Entry 4X1C (X-ray diffraction, 1.70 A resolution); this record covers chains D and E of the 6 polymer chains in the assembly.

Chain D (and E):
Molecule: 2-hydroxymuconate tautomerase
Organism: Pseudomonas putida
Notes: EC 5.3.2.6; chain E of this document is another copy of the same molecule, construct and numbering; everything in this record applies to it too
Reference sequence: Q01468 (4OT1_PSEPU); residues 1-62 here correspond to UniProt positions 2-63 (UniProt number = residue number + 1)
Amino-acid sequence (62 residues; each row starts with the number of its first residue):
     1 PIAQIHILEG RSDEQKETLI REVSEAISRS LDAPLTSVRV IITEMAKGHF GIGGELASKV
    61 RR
Unresolved in the structure: 60-62
Modified / non-standard residues: Pro1 (1-ethenyl-L-proline; N80)

How chain D and chain E interact:
Pairs across the interface (28; chain D residue first):
  His6(D) with Gln4(E), hydrogen bond; Ile41(E)
  Met45(D) with Ile41(E), hydrophobic
  Gly48(D) with Ile20(E)
  His49(D) with Lys16(E), hydrogen bond; Ile20(E); Val40(E); Ile41(E); Ile42(E), hydrogen bond (backbone-backbone); Glu44(E), salt bridge
  Phe50(D) with Arg39(E); Val40(E); Ile41(E), hydrophobic
  Gly51(D) with Ile20(E); Val38(E); Arg39(E); Val40(E), hydrogen bond (backbone-backbone)
  Ile52(D) with Val38(E); Arg39(E)
  Gly53(D) with Leu35(E); Thr36(E); Val38(E), hydrogen bond (backbone-backbone)
  Gly54(D) with Ile20(E); Arg21(E); Ser24(E)
  Leu56(D) with Glu17(E); Ile20(E), hydrophobic
  Lys59(D) with Glu17(E), salt bridge

In short:
11 residues of chain D face 14 of chain E across their interface; the contacts include 5 hydrogen bonds and 2
salt bridges. Polar contacts include His49(D)-Glu44(E), Lys59(D)-Glu17(E) and His6(D)-Gln4(E).
Both chains are 2-hydroxymuconate tautomerase (Pseudomonas putida). Entry 4X1C (Crystal structure of 4-OT from
Pseudomonas putida mt-2 with an enamine adduct on the N-terminal proline ...) was determined by X-ray
diffraction together with 4X19 from the same study.
